6OIK - chains A and B of the 5 polymer chains in the assembly; structure by electron microscopy, 3.60 A resolution.

# Chain A
Protein: Guanine nucleotide-binding protein G(o) subunit alpha
Organism: Homo sapiens
UniProt: P09471 (GNAO_HUMAN); residues 1-354 here = UniProt positions 1-354
Amino-acid sequence (354 residues; row label = number of the first residue in the row):
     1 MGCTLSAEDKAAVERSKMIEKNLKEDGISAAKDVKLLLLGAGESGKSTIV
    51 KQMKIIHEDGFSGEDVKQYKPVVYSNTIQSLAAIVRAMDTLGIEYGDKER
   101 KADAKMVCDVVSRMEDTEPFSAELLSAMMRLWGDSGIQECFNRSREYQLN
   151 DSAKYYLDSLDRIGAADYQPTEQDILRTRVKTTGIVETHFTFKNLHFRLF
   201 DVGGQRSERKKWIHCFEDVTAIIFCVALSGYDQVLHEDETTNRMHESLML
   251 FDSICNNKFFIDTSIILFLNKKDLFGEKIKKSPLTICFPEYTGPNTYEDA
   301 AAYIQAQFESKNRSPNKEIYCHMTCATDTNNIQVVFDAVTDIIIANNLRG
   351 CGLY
Not modelled in the structure: 1-3, 56-181, 234-241
Sequence notes: engineered mutation Asp9 (Glu in P09471), Lys10 (Arg in P09471), Val13 (Leu in P09471), Met18 (Ala in P09471)
UniProt features mapped onto this chain:
  - region: Lys35 to Thr48 (G1 motif), Asp174 to Thr182 (G2 motif), Phe197 to Arg206 (G3 motif), Ile266 to Asp273 (G4 motif), Thr324 to Thr329 (G5 motif)
  - binding site (GTP): Glu43, Lys46, Ser47, Thr48, Ser152, Leu176, Arg177, Thr178, Arg179, Asn270, Asp273, Cys325
  - binding site (Mg(2+)): Ser47, Thr182
  - modified residue: Arg179 (ADP-ribosylarginine), Gln205 (5-glutamyl histamine), Cys351 (ADP-ribosylcysteine)
  - lipidation: Gly2 (N-myristoyl glycine), Cys3 (S-palmitoyl cysteine), Cys351 (S-palmitoyl cysteine)
  - natural variant: Gly40 (G40R: In DEE17 and NEDIM; G40W: Found in a patient with intractable early-onset epilepsy), Ser47 (S47G: In NEDIM), Gln52 (Q52P: Found in a patient with intractable early-onset epilepsy; Q52R: In DEE17), Ile56 (I56T: In NEDIM), Asp174 (D174G: In DEE17), Thr191 to Phe197 (deletion: In DEE17), Gly203 (G203R: In DEE17), Arg209 (R209C: In DEE17 and NEDIM; R209G: In NEDIM; R209H: In NEDIM; R209L: In NEDIM), Ala227 (A227V: In NEDIM), Glu246 (E246G: In NEDIM; E246K: In NEDIM), Ile279 (I279N: In DEE17)
  - mutagenesis: Cys351 (C351A: Strong loss of binding to ADGRG3)
What the authors report for this chain:
  - conformationally variable residues (helix shift): Phe336

# Chain B
Protein: Guanine nucleotide-binding protein G(I)/G(S)/G(T) subunit beta-1
Organism: Homo sapiens
UniProt: P62873 (GBB1_HUMAN); residue numbers follow UniProt; this construct covers 2-340
Amino-acid sequence (345 residues; numbered -4 to 340; the number before each row is that of its first residue; numbers below 1 keep their minus sign (Gly-4 is residue -4)):
    -4 GPGSSGSELDQLRQEAEQLKNQIRDARKACADATLSQITNNIDPVGRIQM
    46 RTRRTLRGHLAKIYAMHWGTDSRLLVSASQDGKLIIWDSYTTNKVHAIPL
    96 RSSWVMTCAYAPSGNYVACGGLDNICSIYNLKTREGNVRVSRELAGHTGY
   146 LSCCRFLDDNQIVTSSGDTTCALWDIETGQQTTTFTGHTGDVMSLSLAPD
   196 TRLFVSGACDASAKLWDVREGMCRQTFTGHESDINAICFFPNGNAFATGS
   246 DDATCRLFDLRADQELMTYSHDNIICGITSVSFSKSGRLLLAGYDDFNCN
   296 VWDALKADRAGVLAGHDNRVSCLGVTDDGMAVATGSWDSFLKIWN
Not modelled in the structure: -4 to 2
Sequence notes: expression tag (-4 to 1)
UniProt features mapped onto this chain:
  - modified residue: Ser2 (N-acetylserine), His266 (Phosphohistidine)
  - natural variant: Leu30 (L30F: In MRD42; uncertain significance), Arg52 (R52G: In MRD42), Gly64 (G64V: In MRD42), Asp76 (D76E: In MRD42; D76G: In MRD42), Gly77 (G77S: In MRD42), Lys78 (K78R: In MRD42), Ile80 (I80N: In MRD42; I80T: In MRD42), His91 (H91R: In MRD42; uncertain significance), Ala92 (A92T: In MRD42), Pro94 (P94S: In MRD42), Leu95 (L95P: In MRD42), Arg96 (R96L: In MRD42), 5 further natural variant entries in UniProt

# Chain A / chain B interface
Residue-residue contacts - 32 pairs, chain A then chain B:
  Val13(A) with Asn88(B)
  Arg15(A) with Val90(B), hydrogen bond (side chain-backbone); His91(B)
  Ser16(A) with Lys89(B)
  Ile19(A) with Lys89(B)
  Leu23(A) with Gly53(B); Lys78(B)
  Gly27(A) with Leu55(B)
  Thr182(A) with Asp118(B)
  Gly184(A) with Asn119(B)
  Ile185(A) with Trp99(B), hydrophobic; Leu117(B), hydrophobic
  Phe200(A) with Trp99(B), hydrophobic
  Gln205(A) with Leu117(B); Gly144(B); Tyr145(B)
  Lys210(A) with Asp246(B), salt bridge
  Lys211(A) with Met101(B); Tyr145(B); Met188(B); Cys204(B), hydrogen bond; Asp228(B); Asn230(B)
  Trp212(A) with Leu117(B), hydrophobic
  His214(A) with Lys57(B); Tyr59(B), hydrogen bond (backbone-side chain); Trp332(B)
  Cys215(A) with Tyr59(B), hydrogen bond (backbone-side chain); Gln75(B); Leu117(B), hydrophobic
  Glu217(A) with Lys57(B), salt bridge
  Asp218(A) with Lys57(B), salt bridge
Also at the interface, not in a pair above, chain A (24 interface residues in all): Asp26, Thr183, Ser207, Glu208, Phe216, Phe259
Also at the interface, not in a pair above, chain B (30 interface residues in all): Ile80, Ala92, Ile120, Thr143, Gly162, Asp186, Arg314

# In short
The interface between chain A and chain B involves 24 residues on one side and 30 on the other; the contacts
include 4 hydrogen bonds and 3 salt bridges. Polar pairs include Lys210(A)-Asp246(B), Glu217(A)-Lys57(B) and
Asp218(A)-Lys57(B). The paper reports conformational variability at Phe336(A).
Here chain A is Guanine nucleotide-binding protein G(o) subunit alpha and chain B is Guanine
nucleotide-binding protein G(I)/G(S)/G(T) subunit beta-1, both from Homo sapiens. Entry 6OIK (Muscarinic
acetylcholine receptor 2-Go complex) was determined by electron microscopy (same publication as 6OIJ).
